Entry 1DE5 (X-ray diffraction, 2.20 A resolution); this record covers chains C and D of the 4 polymer chains in the assembly.

== Chain C (and D) ==
Protein: L-rhamnose isomerase
Source organism: Escherichia coli
Notes: EC 5.3.1.14; chain D of this document is another copy of the same molecule, construct and numbering; everything in this record applies to it too
UniProtKB: P32170 (RHAA_ECOLI); residues 9-427 here correspond to UniProt positions 1-419 (UniProt number = residue number - 8)
Amino-acid sequence (426 residues; each row starts with the number of its first residue):
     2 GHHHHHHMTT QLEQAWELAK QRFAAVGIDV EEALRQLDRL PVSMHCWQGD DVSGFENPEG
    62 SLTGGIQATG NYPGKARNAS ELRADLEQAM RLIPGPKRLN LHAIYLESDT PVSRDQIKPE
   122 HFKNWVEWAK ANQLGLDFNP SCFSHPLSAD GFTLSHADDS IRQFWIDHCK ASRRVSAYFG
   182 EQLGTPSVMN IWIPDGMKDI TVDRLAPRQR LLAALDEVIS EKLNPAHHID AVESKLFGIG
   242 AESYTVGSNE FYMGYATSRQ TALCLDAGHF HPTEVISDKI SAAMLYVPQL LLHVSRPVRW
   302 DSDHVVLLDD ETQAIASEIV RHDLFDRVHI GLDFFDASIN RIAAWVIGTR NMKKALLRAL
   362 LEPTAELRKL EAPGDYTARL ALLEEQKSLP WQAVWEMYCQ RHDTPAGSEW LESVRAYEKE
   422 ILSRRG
Unresolved in the structure: 2-10, 427
Differences from the reference sequence: expression tag (2-8)
Ion coordination: Zn2+: Glu-234, Asp-267, His-294, Asp-334 (together with L-rhamnitol)
Residues lining bound ligands: L-rhamnitol (RNT): Trp-48, Val-53, Ile-67, His-103, Asn-140, Phe-144, Asn-191, Trp-193, Glu-234, Lys-236, Asp-267, His-270, His-294, Asp-302, Asp-334, Phe-336
Swiss-Prot annotation at these positions:
  - binding site (L-rhamnose): His-103, Glu-234 to Lys-236, His-270, Asp-334
  - binding site (Zn(2+)): Glu-234, Asp-267, His-294, Asp-334
  - binding site (Mn(2+)): His-270, Asp-302, Asp-304

== Interface between chain C and chain D ==
Pairs across the interface (98; chain C residue first):
  Met-198(C) with Glu-372(D); Tyr-377(D), hydrogen bond; Arg-380(D), hydrogen bond
  Asp-200(C) with Arg-380(D); Leu-381(D)
  Ile-201(C) with Arg-380(D), hydrogen bond (backbone-side chain); Leu-384(D), hydrophobic
  Thr-202(C) with Arg-322(D), hydrogen bond (backbone-side chain); Glu-372(D)
  Val-203(C) with Arg-322(D); Leu-368(D), hydrophobic; Glu-372(D), hydrogen bond (backbone-side chain)
  Asp-204(C) with His-323(D); Arg-369(D); Glu-372(D), hydrogen bond (backbone-side chain)
  Arg-205(C) with Asp-279(D), salt bridge; Ser-282(D); Glu-319(D)
  Leu-206(C) with Ser-282(D); Met-285(D), hydrophobic; His-323(D)
  Arg-209(C) with Asp-279(D), salt bridge; Ser-282(D), hydrogen bond; Ala-283(D); Leu-286(D)
  Gln-210(C) with Leu-286(D)
  Ser-249(C) with Ala-283(D)
  Asn-250(C) with Asn-250(D); Glu-251(D), hydrogen bond
  Glu-251(C) with Asn-250(D), hydrogen bond; Met-254(D); Lys-280(D), salt bridge
  Phe-252(C) with Ala-283(D), hydrophobic; Tyr-287(D), hydrogen bond (backbone-side chain)
  Met-254(C) with Glu-251(D); Met-254(D), hydrophobic; Gly-255(D)
  Gly-255(C) with Met-254(D); Thr-258(D); Tyr-287(D)
  Tyr-256(C) with Tyr-287(D)
  Thr-258(C) with Thr-258(D); Ser-259(D)
  Ser-259(C) with Tyr-287(D)
  Arg-260(C) with Tyr-287(D)
  His-272(C) with His-272(D); Pro-273(D); Thr-274(D); Glu-275(D), salt bridge
  Pro-273(C) with His-272(D); Pro-273(D); Thr-274(D)
  Thr-274(C) with His-272(D); Pro-273(D)
  Glu-275(C) with Glu-251(D); His-272(D), salt bridge
  Asp-279(C) with Arg-205(D), salt bridge; Arg-209(D), salt bridge; Tyr-245(D)
  Lys-280(C) with Glu-251(D), salt bridge
  Ser-282(C) with Arg-205(D); Leu-206(D); Arg-209(D), hydrogen bond
  Ala-283(C) with Arg-209(D); Ser-249(D); Phe-252(D)
  Met-285(C) with Leu-206(D), hydrophobic
  Leu-286(C) with Leu-206(D), hydrophobic; Arg-209(D); Gln-210(D); Phe-252(D), hydrophobic
  Tyr-287(C) with Leu-213(D); Phe-252(D), hydrogen bond (side chain-backbone); Gly-255(D); Tyr-256(D); Ser-259(D); Arg-260(D)
  Glu-319(C) with Arg-205(D)
  Arg-322(C) with Thr-202(D); Val-203(D), hydrogen bond (side chain-backbone)
  His-323(C) with Asp-204(D), salt bridge; Leu-206(D)
  Leu-368(C) with Val-203(D), hydrophobic
  Arg-369(C) with Val-203(D); Asp-204(D), salt bridge
  Glu-372(C) with Met-198(D); Thr-202(D); Val-203(D), hydrogen bond (side chain-backbone); Asp-204(D), hydrogen bond (side chain-backbone)
  Tyr-377(C) with Phe-153(D); Met-198(D), hydrogen bond
  Arg-380(C) with Met-198(D), hydrogen bond; Asp-200(D); Ile-201(D), hydrogen bond (side chain-backbone); Thr-202(D); Val-203(D)
  Leu-381(C) with Asp-200(D)
  Leu-384(C) with Ile-201(D), hydrophobic
Other interface residues (no listed pair), chain C (45 interface residues in all): Phe-153, Leu-213, Tyr-245, Thr-365
Other interface residues (no listed pair), chain D (47 interface residues in all): Thr-246, Val-276, Thr-365

== In short ==
Chain C and chain D form an interface of 45 and 47 residues respectively; the contacts include 18 hydrogen
bonds and 10 salt bridges. Polar pairs include Arg-205(C)/Asp-279(D), Arg-209(C)/Asp-279(D) and
Glu-251(C)/Lys-280(D). Bound to chain C: L-rhamnitol.
Chain C and chain D are both L-rhamnose isomerase (Escherichia coli); the structure, L-rhamnose isomerase, was
determined by X-ray diffraction, deposited together with 1D8W and 1DE6.
